7UZW - chains D and E of the 8 polymer chains in the assembly; structure by electron microscopy, 3.55 A resolution.

Chain D (and E):
Protein: CRISPR system Cms endoribonuclease Csm3
Organism: Staphylococcus epidermidis RP62A
Notes: chain E of this document is another copy of the same molecule, construct and numbering; everything in this record applies to it too
UniProtKB: Q5HK91 (Q5HK91_STAEQ); residue numbers follow UniProt; this construct covers 1-214
Amino-acid sequence (214 residues; numbered 1 to 214; the number before each row is that of its first residue):
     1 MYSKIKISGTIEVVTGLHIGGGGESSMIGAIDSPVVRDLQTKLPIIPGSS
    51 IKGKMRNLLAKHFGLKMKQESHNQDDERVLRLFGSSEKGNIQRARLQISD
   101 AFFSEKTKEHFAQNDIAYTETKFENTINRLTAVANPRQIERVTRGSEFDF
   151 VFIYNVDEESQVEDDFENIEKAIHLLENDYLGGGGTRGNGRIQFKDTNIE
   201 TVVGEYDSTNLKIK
Not modelled in the structure: 1, 24-32 (chain E: 1, 24-32, 121-140)

Chain D / chain E interface:
Contacting residue pairs (44; chain D residue first):
  Thr-15(D) / Ser-99(E)
  Lys-61(D) / Arg-93(E)
  His-62(D) / Tyr-2(E)
  Ile-116(D) / Leu-39(E)
  Ile-116(D) / Gln-40(E)
  Ala-117(D) / Leu-39(E)
  Thr-119(D) / Leu-39(E)
  Glu-120(D) / Arg-37(E)
  Glu-120(D) / Asp-38(E)
  Glu-120(D) / Leu-39(E)  hydrogen bond (side chain-backbone)
  Lys-122(D) / Pro-47(E)
  Lys-122(D) / Ser-49(E)
  Phe-123(D) / Gly-21(E)
  Phe-123(D) / Gly-22(E)
  Glu-124(D) / Ser-49(E)
  Asn-125(D) / Gly-23(E)
  Arg-129(D) / Asn-57(E)  hydrogen bond
  Arg-129(D) / Glu-70(E)
  Arg-129(D) / Asn-73(E)
  Arg-129(D) / Asp-75(E)  salt bridge
  Leu-130(D) / Met-67(E)
  Leu-130(D) / Glu-70(E)
  Arg-141(D) / Asp-38(E)  salt bridge
  Arg-144(D) / Asp-38(E)  salt bridge
  Arg-144(D) / Gln-40(E)
  Arg-144(D) / Thr-41(E)
  Arg-144(D) / Phe-102(E)
  Leu-175(D) / Lys-4(E)
  Asn-178(D) / Lys-4(E)
  Asn-178(D) / Val-202(E)
  Asn-178(D) / Val-203(E)
  Asp-179(D) / Lys-4(E)  salt bridge
  Asp-179(D) / Gln-97(E)
  Tyr-180(D) / Gln-97(E)
  Thr-186(D) / Ala-94(E)
  Arg-187(D) / Gly-48(E)
  Arg-187(D) / Ser-49(E)  hydrogen bond (backbone-backbone)
  Arg-187(D) / Ile-98(E)
  Arg-187(D) / Asp-100(E)
  Gly-188(D) / Ile-98(E)  hydrogen bond (backbone-backbone)
  Gly-188(D) / Ser-99(E)
  Gly-188(D) / Asp-100(E)
  Asn-189(D) / Asp-100(E)
  Arg-191(D) / Ser-99(E)
Other interface residues (no listed pair), chain D (29 interface residues in all): Val-14, Leu-58, Thr-143, His-174, Gly-185
Other interface residues (no listed pair), chain E (33 interface residues in all): Gly-20, Lys-52, Ala-60, Ser-71, Leu-96, Ile-153

In short:
The interface between chain D and chain E involves 29 residues on one side and 33 on the other, with 4
hydrogen bonds and 4 salt bridges. Polar contacts include Arg-129(D)/Asp-75(E), Arg-141(D)/Asp-38(E) and
Arg-144(D)/Asp-38(E).
Both chains are CRISPR system Cms endoribonuclease Csm3 (Staphylococcus epidermidis RP62A). Entry 7UZW
(Staphylococcus epidermidis RP62a CRISPR effector subcomplex) was determined by electron microscopy, deposited
together with 7UZX, 7UZY, 7UZZ, 7V00, 7V01 and 7V02.
